PDB entry 2QSU | X-ray diffraction, 2.00 A resolution | chains A and B

== Chain A (and B) ==
Name: 5'-methylthioadenosine nucleosidase
From: Arabidopsis thaliana
Notes: EC 3.2.2.16; chain B of this document is another copy of the same molecule, construct and numbering; everything in this record applies to it too
UniProtKB: Q9T0I8 (Q9T0I8_ARATH); residue numbers follow UniProt; this construct covers 1-267
Amino-acid sequence (267 residues; row label = number of the first residue in the row):
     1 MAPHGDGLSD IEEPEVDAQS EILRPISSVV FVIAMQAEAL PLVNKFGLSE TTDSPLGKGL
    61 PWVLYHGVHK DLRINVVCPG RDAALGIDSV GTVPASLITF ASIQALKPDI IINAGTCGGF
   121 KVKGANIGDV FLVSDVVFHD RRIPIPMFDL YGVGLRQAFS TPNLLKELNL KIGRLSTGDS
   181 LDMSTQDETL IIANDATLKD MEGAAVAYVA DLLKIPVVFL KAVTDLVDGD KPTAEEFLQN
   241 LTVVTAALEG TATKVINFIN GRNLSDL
Disordered / not traced: 1-20 (chain B: 1-23)
Swiss-Prot annotation at these positions:
  - active site: E38 (Proton acceptor), D225 (Proton donor)
  - binding site (S-methyl-5'-thioadenosine): T116, K199 to E202, D225
  - binding site (adenine): K199, D225
What the authors report for this chain:
  - conformationally variable residues (loop rearrangement): P232
  - catalytic residues: D225 (proposed by the authors, not directly observed)
  - catalytic residues: E38 (citing earlier work)
  - specificity-determining residues: L181 (proposed by the authors, not directly observed)

== Interface between chain A and chain B ==
Contacting residue pairs (77; chain A residue first):
  L60(A) - L213(B)  hydrophobic
  P61(A) - L212(B)
  W62(A) - F100(B)  hydrophobic
  D82(A) - Y151(B)
  L85(A) - M147(B)  hydrophobic
  L85(A) - L150(B)
  L85(A) - Y151(B)
  I87(A) - M147(B)
  I87(A) - F148(B)  hydrophobic
  I87(A) - Y151(B)  hydrophobic
  D88(A) - F148(B)
  S89(A) - Y151(B)
  V90(A) - F148(B)  hydrophobic
  V90(A) - Y151(B)  hydrogen bond (backbone-side chain)
  T92(A) - V93(B)
  V93(A) - T92(B)
  V93(A) - S96(B)
  V93(A) - Y208(B)  hydrophobic
  P94(A) - Y151(B)
  P94(A) - Y208(B)
  S96(A) - V93(B)
  S96(A) - S96(B)
  S96(A) - L97(B)
  L97(A) - S96(B)
  L97(A) - F100(B)  hydrophobic
  F100(A) - L56(B)
  F100(A) - W62(B)  hydrophobic
  F100(A) - L97(B)  hydrophobic
  Q104(A) - L56(B)  hydrogen bond (side chain-backbone)
  Q104(A) - G57(B)
  D140(A) - D179(B)
  D140(A) - S180(B)  hydrogen bond (backbone-side chain)
  R141(A) - D179(B)
  R141(A) - S180(B)
  R142(A) - D179(B)
  R142(A) - S180(B)  hydrogen bond (backbone-side chain)
  R142(A) - L181(B)  hydrogen bond (backbone-backbone)
  R142(A) - D182(B)  salt bridge
  R142(A) - S184(B)
  R142(A) - D187(B)  salt bridge
  I143(A) - V90(B)  hydrophobic
  I143(A) - L181(B)  hydrophobic
  I143(A) - M201(B)  hydrophobic
  I145(A) - L181(B)  hydrophobic
  I145(A) - A234(B)  hydrophobic
  M147(A) - L85(B)
  M147(A) - I87(B)
  F148(A) - I87(B)  hydrophobic
  F148(A) - D88(B)
  L150(A) - L85(B)
  Y151(A) - D82(B)
  Y151(A) - L85(B)
  Y151(A) - I87(B)  hydrophobic
  Y151(A) - S89(B)  hydrogen bond (side chain-backbone)
  Y151(A) - V90(B)  hydrogen bond (side chain-backbone)
  Y151(A) - P94(B)
  R156(A) - D82(B)  salt bridge
  D179(A) - D140(B)
  D179(A) - R141(B)
  D179(A) - R142(B)
  S180(A) - D140(B)  hydrogen bond (side chain-backbone)
  S180(A) - R142(B)  hydrogen bond (side chain-backbone)
  L181(A) - R142(B)  hydrogen bond (backbone-backbone)
  L181(A) - I143(B)  hydrophobic
  L181(A) - I145(B)  hydrophobic
  D182(A) - R142(B)  salt bridge
  S184(A) - R142(B)
  S184(A) - Q186(B)
  D187(A) - R142(B)  salt bridge
  M201(A) - I143(B)  hydrophobic
  Y208(A) - S89(B)
  Y208(A) - V93(B)  hydrophobic
  Y208(A) - P94(B)
  V209(A) - L97(B)  hydrophobic
  L212(A) - G59(B)
  L212(A) - L60(B)
  L213(A) - L60(B)  hydrophobic
Also at the interface, not in a pair above, chain A (45 interface residues in all): L56, G59, A101, P144, M183, Q186, A205, K214
Also at the interface, not in a pair above, chain B (46 interface residues in all): M35, P61, A101, P144, R156, M183, A205, V209

== Overview ==
45 residues of chain A face 46 of chain B across their interface; the contacts include 10 hydrogen bonds and 5
salt bridges. Polar contacts include R142(A)-D182(B), R142(A)-D187(B) and R156(A)-D82(B). From the paper:
catalytic residues D225(A) and E38(A); the specificity determinant L181(A).
Both chains are 5'-methylthioadenosine nucleosidase (Arabidopsis thaliana). Entry 2QSU (Structure of
Arabidopsis thaliana 5'-Methylthioadenosine nucleosidase in apo form) was determined by X-ray diffraction,
deposited together with 2QTG and 2QTT.
